9CK2 - chains D and F of the 3 polymer chains in the assembly; structure by X-ray diffraction, 1.71 A resolution.

# Chain D
Molecule: 16-nt DNA strand
Sequence (16 nucleotides; each row starts with the number of its first residue):
    17 TCCCACTTCC GCTTAT

# Chain F
Name: Transcription factor PU.1
From: Homo sapiens
UniProtKB: P17947 (SPI1_HUMAN); residues 165-258 here = UniProt positions 165-258
Chain sequence (94 residues; numbered 165 to 258; the number before each row is that of its first residue):
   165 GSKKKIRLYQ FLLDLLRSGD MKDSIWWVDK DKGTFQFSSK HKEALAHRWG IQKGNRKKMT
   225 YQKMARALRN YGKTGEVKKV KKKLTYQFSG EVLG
Not modelled in the structure: 165-168

# Chain D / chain F interface
Pairs across the interface - 19 pairs, chain D then chain F:
  DA21(D) - Arg171(F)  salt bridge to the phosphate
  DC22(D) - Arg171(F)  salt bridge to the phosphate
  DC22(D) - Leu172(F)  hydrogen bond to the phosphate
  DC22(D) - Lys217(F)  hydrogen bond to the phosphate
  DC22(D) - Ala231(F)  sugar contact
  DC22(D) - Tyr235(F)  hydrogen bond to the phosphate
  DT23(D) - Trp213(F)  hydrogen bond to the phosphate
  DT23(D) - Lys217(F)  salt bridge to the phosphate
  DT23(D) - Asn219(F)  hydrogen bond to the phosphate
  DT23(D) - Met223(F)  phosphate contact
  DT23(D) - Asn234(F)  base contact
  DT24(D) - Asn219(F)  phosphate contact
  DT24(D) - Arg220(F)  phosphate contact
  DT24(D) - Lys221(F)  hydrogen bond to the phosphate
  DT24(D) - Lys227(F)  salt bridge to the phosphate
  DT24(D) - Arg230(F)  base contact
  DC25(D) - Lys221(F)  salt bridge to the phosphate
  DC26(D) - Gln226(F)  base contact
  DG27(D) - Gln226(F)  base contact
Also at the interface, not in a pair above, chain F (16 interface residues in all): Ile170, Lys222

# Overview
The interface between chain D and chain F involves 7 residues on one side and 16 on the other, with 6 hydrogen
bonds and 5 salt bridges. Polar pairs include DC22(D)-Leu172(F), DC22(D)-Lys217(F) and DC22(D)-Tyr235(F).
Chain D is a 16-nt DNA strand and chain F is Transcription factor PU.1 (Homo sapiens); the structure, Human
PU.1 minimal ETS Domain (165-258) bound to d(AATAAGCGGAAGTGGG), was determined by X-ray diffraction.
